2FC0 - chain A; structure by X-ray diffraction, 2.00 A resolution.

# Chain A
Molecule: Werner syndrome helicase
From: Homo sapiens
Notes: EC 2.7.7.-; fragment: Exonuclease domain
UniProt: Q14191 (WRN_HUMAN); numbering as in UniProt (aligned over 38-236)
Amino-acid sequence (205 residues; row label = number of the first residue in the row):
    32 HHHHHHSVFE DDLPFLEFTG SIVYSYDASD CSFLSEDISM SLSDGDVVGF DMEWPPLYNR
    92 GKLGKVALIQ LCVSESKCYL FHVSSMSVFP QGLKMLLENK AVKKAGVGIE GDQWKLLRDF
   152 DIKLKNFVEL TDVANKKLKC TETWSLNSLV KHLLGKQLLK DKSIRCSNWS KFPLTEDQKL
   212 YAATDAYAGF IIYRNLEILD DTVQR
Disordered / not traced: 32-35, 232-236
Construct notes: expression tag (32-37)
Ion coordination: Mn2+ site 1: Asp-82, Glu-84, Asp-216; Mn2+ site 2 near Asp-82 (its only coordinating residue here)

# Summary
Asp-82, Glu-84 and Asp-216 form the Mn2+ site 1.
Chain A is Werner syndrome helicase (Homo sapiens); the structure, WRN exonuclease, Mn dGMP complex, was
determined by X-ray diffraction together with 2FBT, 2FBV, 2FBX and 2FBY from the same study.
